Entry 9K6L (electron microscopy, 2.77 A resolution); this record covers chains B and S of the 5 polymer chains in the assembly.

Chain B:
Molecule: Guanine nucleotide-binding protein G(I)/G(S)/G(T) subunit beta-1
Source organism: Homo sapiens
UniProt: P62873 (GBB1_HUMAN); residues 1-340 here = UniProt positions 1-340
Chain sequence (366 residues; row label = number of the first residue in the row):
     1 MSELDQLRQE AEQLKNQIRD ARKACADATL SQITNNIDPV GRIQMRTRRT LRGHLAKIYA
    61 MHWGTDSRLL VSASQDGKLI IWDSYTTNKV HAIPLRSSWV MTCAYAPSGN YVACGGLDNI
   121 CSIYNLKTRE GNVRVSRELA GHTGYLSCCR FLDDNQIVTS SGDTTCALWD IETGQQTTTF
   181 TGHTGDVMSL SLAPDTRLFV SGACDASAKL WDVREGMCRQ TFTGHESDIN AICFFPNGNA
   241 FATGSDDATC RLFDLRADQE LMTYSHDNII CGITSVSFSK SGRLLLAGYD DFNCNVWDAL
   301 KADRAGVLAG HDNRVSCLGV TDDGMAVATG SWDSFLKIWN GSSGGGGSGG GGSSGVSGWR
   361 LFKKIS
Unresolved in the structure: 1-2, 344-366
Differences from the reference sequence: expression tag (341-366)
Curated features (UniProtKB/Swiss-Prot):
  - modified residue: Ser2 (N-acetylserine), His266 (Phosphohistidine)
  - natural variant: Leu30 (L30F: In MRD42; uncertain significance), Arg52 (R52G: In MRD42), Gly64 (G64V: In MRD42), Asp76 (D76E: In MRD42; D76G: In MRD42), Gly77 (G77S: In MRD42), Lys78 (K78R: In MRD42), Ile80 (I80N: In MRD42; I80T: In MRD42), His91 (H91R: In MRD42; uncertain significance), Ala92 (A92T: In MRD42), Pro94 (P94S: In MRD42), Leu95 (L95P: In MRD42), Arg96 (R96L: In MRD42), 5 further natural variant entries in UniProt

Chain S:
Molecule: scFv16
Source organism: Homo sapiens
Notes: antibody fragment or engineered binder
Chain sequence (266 residues; numbered 1 to 254 plus 14 insertion-coded residues; 2 numbers in that range are skipped by the numbering (no residue carries them; nothing is unmodelled there); the number before each row is that of its first residue; a row labelled like 121A-121N holds insertion residues (121A, then the next letters in order)):
     1 DVQLVESGGG LVQPGGSRKL SCSASGFAFS SFGMHWVRQA PEKGLEWVAY ISSGSGTIYY
    61 ADTVKGRFTI SRDDPKNTLF LQMTSLRSED TAMYYCVRSI YYYGSSPFDF WGQGTTLTVS
   121 S
121A-121N GGGGSGGGGSGGGG
   124 SDIVMTQATS SVPVTPGESV SISCRSSKSL LHSNGNTYLY WFLQRPGQSP QLLIYRMSNL
   184 ASGVPDRFSG SGSGTAFTLT ISRLEAEDVG VYYCMQHLEY PLTFGAGTKL ELKAAAENLY
   244 FQSHHHHHHH H
Unresolved in the structure: 1, 121A-121N, 236-254
Cystine bridges: Cys22-Cys96, Cys147-Cys217

How chain B and chain S interact:
Residue-residue contacts - 12 pairs, chain B then chain S:
  Asp66(B) with Tyr103(S)
  Arg68(B) with Tyr103(S)
  Leu69(B) with Tyr103(S), hydrophobic
  Asp83(B) with Tyr103(S)
  Val90(B) with Tyr102(S), hydrophobic
  Arg129(B) with Arg98(S), hydrogen bond (backbone-side chain); Asp109(S), salt bridge
  Glu130(B) with Gly26(S); Phe27(S)
  Gly131(B) with Ser31(S); Phe32(S)
  Asn132(B) with Ala28(S)
Other interface residues (no listed pair), chain B (10 interface residues in all): His91
Other interface residues (no listed pair), chain S (13 interface residues in all): Val2, Ile100, Phe110, Ser185

Overview:
Chain B and chain S form an interface of 10 and 13 residues respectively; the contacts include 1 hydrogen bond
and 1 salt bridge. Polar contacts include Arg129(B)-Asp109(S) and Arg129(B)-Arg98(S).
Chain B is Guanine nucleotide-binding protein G(I)/G(S)/G(T) subunit beta-1 and chain S is scFv16, both from
Homo sapiens; the structure, Cryo-EM structure of GPCR16-Gi2 complex, was determined by electron microscopy,
deposited together with 9KPD, 9KPE and 9KPF.
